Entry 1B4X (X-ray diffraction, 2.45 A resolution); this record covers chain A.

# Chain A
Protein: Aspartate aminotransferase
Organism: Escherichia coli
Notes: EC 2.6.1.1; fragment: complete subunit
UniProt: P00509 (AAT_ECOLI); the construct has insertions or renumbered stretches relative to UniProt, so the offset changes along the chain: 5-64 = UniProt 1-60; 66-126 = UniProt 61-121; 133-152 = UniProt 123-142; 154-231 = UniProt 143-220; 2 more segments
Chain sequence (396 residues; numbered 5 to 409; 9 numbers in that range are skipped by the numbering (no residue carries them; nothing is unmodelled there); the number before each row is that of its first residue):
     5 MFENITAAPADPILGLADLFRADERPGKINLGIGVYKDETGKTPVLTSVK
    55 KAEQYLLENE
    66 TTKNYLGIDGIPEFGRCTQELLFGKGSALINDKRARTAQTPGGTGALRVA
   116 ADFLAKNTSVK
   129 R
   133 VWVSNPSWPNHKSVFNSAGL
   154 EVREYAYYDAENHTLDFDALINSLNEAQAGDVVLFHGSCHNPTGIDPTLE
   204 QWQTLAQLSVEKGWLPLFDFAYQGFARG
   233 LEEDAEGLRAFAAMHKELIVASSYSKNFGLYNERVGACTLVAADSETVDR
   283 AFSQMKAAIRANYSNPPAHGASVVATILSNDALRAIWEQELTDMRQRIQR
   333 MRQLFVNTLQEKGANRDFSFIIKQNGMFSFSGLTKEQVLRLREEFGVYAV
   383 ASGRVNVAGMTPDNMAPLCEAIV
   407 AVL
Construct notes: engineered mutation Ser191 (Cys180 in P00509)
Covalent attachments: pyridoxal phosphate (PLP) linked to Lys258
Small-molecule neighbours:
  - maleic acid (MAE): Ile17, Ile37, Gly38, Tyr70, Trp140, Asn194, Tyr225, Arg292, Phe360, Arg386
  - pyridoxal phosphate (PLP): Tyr70, Gly107, Gly108, Thr109, Trp140, His189, Asn194, Asp222, Ala224, Tyr225, Ser255, Ser257, Arg266, Ser296
Swiss-Prot annotation at these positions:
  - binding site (L-aspartate): Gly38, Trp140, Asn194, Arg386
  - modified residue: Lys258 (N6-(pyridoxal phosphate)lysine)

# Overview
Chain A binds maleic acid. Pyridoxal phosphate is covalently linked to Lys258. UniProt lists 4
L-aspartate-binding residues.
Chain A is Aspartate aminotransferase (Escherichia coli); the structure, Aspartate aminotransferase from E.
coli, C191S mutation, with bound maleate, was determined by X-ray diffraction together with 5EAA, 1QIR, 1QIS
and 1QIT from the same study.
